7SO2 - chains A and B; structure by X-ray diffraction, 3.09 A resolution.

== Chain A ==
Protein: Reverse transcriptase/ribonuclease H
From: Human immunodeficiency virus type 1 group M subtype B (isolate BH10)
Notes: EC 2.7.7.49, 2.7.7.7, 3.1.26.13, 3.1.13.2
UniProtKB: P03366 (POL_HV1B1); residues 1-555 here correspond to UniProt positions 600-1154 (UniProt number = residue number + 599)
Sequence (557 residues; numbered -1 to 555; the number before each row is that of its first residue; numbers below 1 keep their minus sign (Met-1 is residue -1)):
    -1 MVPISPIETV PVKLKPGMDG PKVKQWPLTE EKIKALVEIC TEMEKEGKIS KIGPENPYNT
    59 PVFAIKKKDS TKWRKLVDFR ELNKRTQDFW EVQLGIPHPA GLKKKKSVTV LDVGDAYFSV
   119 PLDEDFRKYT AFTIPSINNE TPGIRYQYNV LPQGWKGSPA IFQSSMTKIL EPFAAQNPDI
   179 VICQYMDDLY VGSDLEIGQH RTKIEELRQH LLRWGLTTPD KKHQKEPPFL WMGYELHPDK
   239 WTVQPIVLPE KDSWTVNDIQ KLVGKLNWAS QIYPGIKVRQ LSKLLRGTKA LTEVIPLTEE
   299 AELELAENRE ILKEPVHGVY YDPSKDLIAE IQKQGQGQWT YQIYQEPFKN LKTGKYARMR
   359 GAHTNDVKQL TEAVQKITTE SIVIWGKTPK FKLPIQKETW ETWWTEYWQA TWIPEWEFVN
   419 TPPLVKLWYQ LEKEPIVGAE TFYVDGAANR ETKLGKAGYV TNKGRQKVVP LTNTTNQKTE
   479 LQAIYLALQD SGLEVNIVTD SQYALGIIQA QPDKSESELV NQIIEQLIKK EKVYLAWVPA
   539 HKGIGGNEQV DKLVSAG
Unresolved in the structure: 65-70, 217-224, 553-555
Sequence notes: expression tag (-1 to 0); conflict Ala172 (Lys771 in P03366), Ala173 (Lys772 in P03366), Ser280 (Cys879 in P03366); engineered mutation Cys181 (Tyr780 in P03366)
Curated features (UniProtKB/Swiss-Prot):
  - region: Phe227 to His235 (RT 'primer grip')
  - motif: Trp398 to Trp414 (Tryptophan repeat motif)
  - binding site (Mg(2+)): Asp110, Asp185, Asp186, Asp443, Glu478, Asp498, Asp549
  - site: Trp401 (Essential for RT p66/p51 heterodimerization), Trp414 (Essential for RT p66/p51 heterodimerization), Phe440, Tyr441 (Cleavage)
Ligand contacts: 9W3 (4-[(4-{4-[(E)-2-cyanoethenyl]-2,6-dimethylanilino}-6-[3-(morpholin-4-yl)propoxy]-1,3,5-triazin-2-yl)amino]benzonitrile): Pro95, Leu100, Lys101, Lys102, Lys103, Val106, Val179, Ile180, Cys181, Tyr183, Tyr188, Phe227, Trp229, Leu234, His235, Pro236, Tyr318
From the paper describing this entry:
  - binding site for 9W3: Lys101, Cys181, Tyr183, Tyr188, Trp229
  - catalytic residues: Asp110 (citing earlier work)

== Chain B ==
Protein: p51 RT
From: Human immunodeficiency virus type 1 group M subtype B (isolate BH10)
UniProtKB: P03366 (POL_HV1B1); residues 1-428 here correspond to UniProt positions 600-1027 (UniProt number = residue number + 599)
Sequence (428 residues; row label = number of the first residue in the row):
     1 PISPIETVPV KLKPGMDGPK VKQWPLTEEK IKALVEICTE MEKEGKISKI GPENPYNTPV
    61 FAIKKKDSTK WRKLVDFREL NKRTQDFWEV QLGIPHPAGL KKKKSVTVLD VGDAYFSVPL
   121 DEDFRKYTAF TIPSINNETP GIRYQYNVLP QGWKGSPAIF QSSMTKILEP FKKQNPDIVI
   181 YQYMDDLYVG SDLEIGQHRT KIEELRQHLL RWGLTTPDKK HQKEPPFLWM GYELHPDKWT
   241 VQPIVLPEKD SWTVNDIQKL VGKLNWASQI YPGIKVRQLS KLLRGTKALT EVIPLTEEAE
   301 LELAENREIL KEPVHGVYYD PSKDLIAEIQ KQGQGQWTYQ IYQEPFKNLK TGKYARMRGA
   361 HTNDVKQLTE AVQKITTESI VIWGKTPKFK LPIQKETWET WWTEYWQATW IPEWEFVNTP
   421 PLVKLWYQ
Unresolved in the structure: 1-4, 89-93, 213-231
Sequence notes: conflict Ser280 (Cys879 in P03366)
Curated features (UniProtKB/Swiss-Prot):
  - region: Phe227 to His235 (RT 'primer grip')
  - motif: Trp398 to Trp414 (Tryptophan repeat motif)
  - binding site (Mg(2+)): Asp110, Asp185, Asp186
  - site (Essential for RT p66/p51 heterodimerization): Trp401, Trp414

== Chain A / chain B interface ==
Pairs across the interface (104; chain A residue first):
  Val8(A) with Pro52(B); Glu53(B)
  Pro9(A) with Glu53(B)
  Gln85(A) with Glu53(B)
  Asp86(A) with Lys20(B), salt bridge; Pro55(B)
  Phe87(A) with Pro52(B)
  Trp88(A) with Pro52(B), hydrogen bond (backbone-backbone); Asn54(B); Pro55(B); Asn57(B); Thr131(B); Arg143(B)
  Gln91(A) with Asn137(B)
  Gly93(A) with Asn137(B)
  Ile94(A) with Asn137(B)
  Pro95(A) with Asn136(B); Asn137(B); Glu138(B)
  His96(A) with Asn136(B), hydrogen bond (backbone-side chain)
  Gly99(A) with Asn136(B)
  Leu100(A) with Asn136(B)
  Gln161(A) with Pro140(B)
  Ser162(A) with Pro52(B)
  Thr165(A) with Pro140(B)
  Met357(A) with Glu396(B)
  Gln373(A) with Thr397(B); Thr400(B); Trp401(B), hydrogen bond
  Thr376(A) with Thr400(B); Trp401(B)
  Thr377(A) with Thr400(B)
  Ile380(A) with Leu26(B); Thr27(B)
  Val381(A) with Pro25(B), hydrophobic; Asn136(B), hydrogen bond (backbone-backbone)
  Ile382(A) with Ile135(B); Asn136(B)
  Trp383(A) with Ile135(B)
  Gly384(A) with Thr27(B); Glu28(B), hydrogen bond (backbone-backbone); Ile135(B)
  Thr386(A) with Trp401(B)
  Trp402(A) with Lys331(B), hydrogen bond (backbone-side chain); His361(B); Asp364(B)
  Tyr405(A) with Lys331(B), hydrogen bond (backbone-side chain)
  Trp406(A) with Lys331(B); Pro392(B), hydrophobic; Val417(B); Asn418(B); Thr419(B); Pro420(B); Pro421(B)
  Gln407(A) with Lys331(B), hydrogen bond (backbone-side chain); Pro392(B); Ile393(B); Gln394(B), hydrogen bond; Val417(B), hydrogen bond (side chain-backbone)
  Ala408(A) with Pro392(B), hydrogen bond (backbone-backbone); Ile393(B)
  Thr409(A) with Asp364(B)
  Trp410(A) with Thr362(B); Asn363(B); Val365(B), hydrophobic; Trp401(B); Tyr405(B)
  Pro412(A) with Trp401(B)
  Pro433(A) with Asn255(B); Leu289(B), hydrophobic
  Ile434(A) with Thr290(B)
  Val435(A) with Thr290(B)
  Thr439(A) with Ala288(B); Leu289(B), hydrogen bond (side chain-backbone)
  Tyr441(A) with Val254(B); Gln258(B); Thr286(B); Lys287(B), hydrogen bond (side chain-backbone)
  Thr459(A) with Thr286(B), hydrogen bond (backbone-side chain)
  Asn460(A) with Thr286(B), hydrogen bond (backbone-side chain); Lys287(B); Ala288(B)
  Asn494(A) with Leu289(B)
  Val496(A) with Gln258(B); Leu289(B), hydrophobic
  Gly504(A) with Pro420(B)
  Gln507(A) with Pro420(B)
  Tyr532(A) with Asn255(B), hydrogen bond; Leu289(B), hydrophobic
  Trp535(A) with Leu422(B), hydrophobic; Trp426(B), hydrophobic
  Val536(A) with Gln258(B)
  Pro537(A) with Gly262(B); Asn265(B)
  Lys540(A) with Asn265(B); Val276(B); Ser280(B), hydrogen bond (backbone-side chain)
  Gly541(A) with Ser280(B)
  Ile542(A) with Leu283(B), hydrophobic
  Gly543(A) with Leu283(B); Arg284(B); Gly285(B)
  Gly544(A) with Leu283(B); Gly285(B), hydrogen bond (backbone-backbone)
Also at the interface, not in a pair above, chain A (60 interface residues in all): Ala158, Ile159, Thr369, Thr403, Leu503, Ala534
Also at the interface, not in a pair above, chain B (58 interface residues in all): Tyr56, Val261, Lys275, Trp337, Leu368

== Overview ==
Chain A and chain B form an interface of 60 and 58 residues respectively; the contacts include 18 hydrogen
bonds and 1 salt bridge. Among the polar pairs are Asp86(A)-Lys20(B), His96(A)-Asn136(B) and
Gln373(A)-Trp401(B). From the paper: the catalytic residue Asp110(A); a binding site for 9W3 at Lys101(A),
Cys181(A) and Tyr183(A) among others.
Here chain A is Reverse transcriptase/ribonuclease H and chain B is p51 RT, both from Human immunodeficiency
virus type 1 group M subtype B (isolate BH10). Entry 7SO2 (Crystal Structure of HIV-1 Reverse Transcriptase
Y181C Variant in Complex with
(E)-4-((4-((4-(2-cyanovinyl)-2,6-dimethylphenyl)amino)-6-(3-morpholinopropoxy)-1,3,5-triazin-2-yl)amino)benzonitrile
(JLJ564)) was determined by X-ray diffraction (same publication as 7SNP, 7SNZ, 7SO1, 7SO3, 7SO4 and 7SO6).
